Entry 4IWO (X-ray diffraction, 2.61 A resolution); this record covers chain A.

Chain A:
Name: Serine/threonine-protein kinase TBK1
Organism: Homo sapiens
Notes: EC 2.7.11.1
UniProtKB: Q9UHD2 (TBK1_HUMAN); residue numbers follow UniProt; this construct covers 2-657
Chain sequence (660 residues; row label = number of the first residue in the row; numbers below 1 keep their minus sign (Gly-2 is residue -2)):
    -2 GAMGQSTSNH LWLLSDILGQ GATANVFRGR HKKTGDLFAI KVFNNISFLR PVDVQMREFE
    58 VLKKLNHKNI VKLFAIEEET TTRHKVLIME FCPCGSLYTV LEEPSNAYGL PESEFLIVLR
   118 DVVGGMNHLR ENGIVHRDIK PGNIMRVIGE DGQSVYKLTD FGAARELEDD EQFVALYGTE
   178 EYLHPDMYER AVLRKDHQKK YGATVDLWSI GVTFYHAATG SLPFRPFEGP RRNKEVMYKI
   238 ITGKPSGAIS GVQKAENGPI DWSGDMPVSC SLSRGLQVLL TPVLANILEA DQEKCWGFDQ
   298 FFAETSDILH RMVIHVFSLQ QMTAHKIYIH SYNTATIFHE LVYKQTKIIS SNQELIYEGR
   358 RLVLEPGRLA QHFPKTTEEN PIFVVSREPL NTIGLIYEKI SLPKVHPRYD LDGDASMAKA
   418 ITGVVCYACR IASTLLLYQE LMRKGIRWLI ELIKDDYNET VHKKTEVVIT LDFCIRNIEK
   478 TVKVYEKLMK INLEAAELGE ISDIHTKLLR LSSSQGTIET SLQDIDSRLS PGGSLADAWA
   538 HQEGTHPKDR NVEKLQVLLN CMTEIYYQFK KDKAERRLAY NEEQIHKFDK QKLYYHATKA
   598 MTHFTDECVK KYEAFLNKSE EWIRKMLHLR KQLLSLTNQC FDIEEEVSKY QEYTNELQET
Disordered / not traced: 165-174, 187-198, 483-491
Differences from the reference sequence: expression tag (-2 to 1); engineered mutation Ala172 (Ser in Q9UHD2)
UniProt features mapped onto this chain:
  - active site: Asp135 (Proton acceptor)
  - binding site (ATP): Leu15 to Val23, Lys38
  - modified residue: Lys607 (N6-methyllysine)
  - cross-link (Glycyl lysine isopeptide (Lys-Gly)): Lys30 (interchain with G-Cter in ubiquitin), Lys401 (interchain with G-Cter in ubiquitin)
  - natural variant: Phe24 (F24S: Loss of IFNB induction), Arg47 (R47H: In FTDALS4), Asp50 (D50A: In IIAE8), Tyr105 (Y105C: In FTDALS4), Val152 (V152L: No effect on IFNB induction), Gly159 (G159A: In IIAE8), Ile207 (I207V: In IIAE8; uncertain significance), Tyr212 (Y212D: In AIARV), Asp296 (D296H: In a breast pleomorphic lobular carcinoma sample), Ile305 (I305T: In FTDALS4), Leu306 (L306I: In FTDALS4; uncertain significance), Arg308 (R308Q: In FTDALS4), 14 further natural variant entries in UniProt
  - mutagenesis: Lys30 (K30R: Decreases ubiquitination. Abolishes ubiquitination, phosphorylation and kinase activity; when associated with R-401), Asp33 (D33A: Decreases phosphorylation and kinase activity), Lys38 (K38A: Loss of kinase activity), Asp135 (D135N: Loss of kinase activity), Leu316 (L316E: Decreases kinase activity. No effect on phosphorylation), Tyr325 (Y325E: Abolishes phosphorylation and kinase activity), Glu355 (E355R: Decreases phosphorylation and kinase activity. Abolishes dimerization; when associated with A-357 or R-448), Arg357 (R357A: Decreases phosphorylation and kinase activity. Abolishes dimerization; when associated with R-355), Lys401 (K401R: Decreases ubiquitination. Abolishes ubiquitination, phosphorylation and kinase activity; when associated with R-30), Glu448 (E448R: Decreases phosphorylation and kinase activity. Abolishes dimerization; when associated with R-355), His459 (H459E: Abolishes dimerization and decreases kinase activity but no effect on phosphorylation; when associated with E-466 and E-470), Ile466 (I466E: Abolishes dimerization and decreases kinase activity but no effect on phosphorylation; when associated with E-459 and E-470), 10 further mutagenesis entries in UniProt
Residues lining bound ligands: 1H4 (N-{3-[(5-cyclopropyl-2-{[3-(2-oxopyrrolidin-1-yl)phenyl]amino}pyrimidin-4-yl)amino]propyl}cyclobutanecarboxamide): Leu15, Gly16, Gln17, Gly18, Ala21, Val23, Arg25, Ala36, Lys38, Val68, Met86, Glu87, Phe88, Cys89, Pro90, Cys91, Gly92, Gly139, Met142, Thr156, Asp157
What the authors report for this chain:
  - mutagenesis - K38A, S172A, Y325E: abolished signaling
  - catalytic residues: Lys38, Asp135, Asp157 (proposed by the authors, not directly observed)
  - conformationally variable residues (helix shift, order/disorder transition, side-chain flip): Asp50 to Leu62, Asp166 to Tyr174, Arg187 to Tyr198
  - binding site for 1H4: Cys89
  - mutagenesis - L316E (6-fold), E355R/E448R, H459E/I466E/F470E (2-fold): decreased signaling
  - self-association interface (contacts with another copy of this molecule); pairs are residue here / residue on that copy: Glu355-Arg444, Arg357-Asp452, His459, Ile466
  - mutagenesis - S172A: abolished catalytic activity
  - post-translational modification sites: Ser510, Ser518, Thr542, Ser632
  - specificity-determining residues: Thr156 (proposed by the authors, not directly observed)

In short:
Ligands of chain A: compound 1H4. UniProt lists active-site residue Asp135, 10 ATP-binding residues and 22
mutagenesis sites. From the paper: catalytic residues Lys38, Asp135 and Asp157; K38A, S172A and Y325E abolish
signaling; 6 substitutions were tested in all.
Chain A is Serine/threonine-protein kinase TBK1 (Homo sapiens); the structure, Crystal structure and mechanism
of activation of TBK1, was determined by X-ray diffraction together with 4IW0 and 4IWP from the same study.
